PDB entry 9G8R | electron microscopy, 3.40 A resolution | chains B and C of the 5 polymer chains in the assembly

== Chain B ==
Molecule: Superkiller complex protein 3
From: Homo sapiens
UniProt: Q6PGP7 (SKI3_HUMAN); numbering as in UniProt (aligned over 1-1564)
Chain sequence (1568 residues; each row starts with the number of its first residue; numbers below 1 keep their minus sign (Gly-3 is residue -3)):
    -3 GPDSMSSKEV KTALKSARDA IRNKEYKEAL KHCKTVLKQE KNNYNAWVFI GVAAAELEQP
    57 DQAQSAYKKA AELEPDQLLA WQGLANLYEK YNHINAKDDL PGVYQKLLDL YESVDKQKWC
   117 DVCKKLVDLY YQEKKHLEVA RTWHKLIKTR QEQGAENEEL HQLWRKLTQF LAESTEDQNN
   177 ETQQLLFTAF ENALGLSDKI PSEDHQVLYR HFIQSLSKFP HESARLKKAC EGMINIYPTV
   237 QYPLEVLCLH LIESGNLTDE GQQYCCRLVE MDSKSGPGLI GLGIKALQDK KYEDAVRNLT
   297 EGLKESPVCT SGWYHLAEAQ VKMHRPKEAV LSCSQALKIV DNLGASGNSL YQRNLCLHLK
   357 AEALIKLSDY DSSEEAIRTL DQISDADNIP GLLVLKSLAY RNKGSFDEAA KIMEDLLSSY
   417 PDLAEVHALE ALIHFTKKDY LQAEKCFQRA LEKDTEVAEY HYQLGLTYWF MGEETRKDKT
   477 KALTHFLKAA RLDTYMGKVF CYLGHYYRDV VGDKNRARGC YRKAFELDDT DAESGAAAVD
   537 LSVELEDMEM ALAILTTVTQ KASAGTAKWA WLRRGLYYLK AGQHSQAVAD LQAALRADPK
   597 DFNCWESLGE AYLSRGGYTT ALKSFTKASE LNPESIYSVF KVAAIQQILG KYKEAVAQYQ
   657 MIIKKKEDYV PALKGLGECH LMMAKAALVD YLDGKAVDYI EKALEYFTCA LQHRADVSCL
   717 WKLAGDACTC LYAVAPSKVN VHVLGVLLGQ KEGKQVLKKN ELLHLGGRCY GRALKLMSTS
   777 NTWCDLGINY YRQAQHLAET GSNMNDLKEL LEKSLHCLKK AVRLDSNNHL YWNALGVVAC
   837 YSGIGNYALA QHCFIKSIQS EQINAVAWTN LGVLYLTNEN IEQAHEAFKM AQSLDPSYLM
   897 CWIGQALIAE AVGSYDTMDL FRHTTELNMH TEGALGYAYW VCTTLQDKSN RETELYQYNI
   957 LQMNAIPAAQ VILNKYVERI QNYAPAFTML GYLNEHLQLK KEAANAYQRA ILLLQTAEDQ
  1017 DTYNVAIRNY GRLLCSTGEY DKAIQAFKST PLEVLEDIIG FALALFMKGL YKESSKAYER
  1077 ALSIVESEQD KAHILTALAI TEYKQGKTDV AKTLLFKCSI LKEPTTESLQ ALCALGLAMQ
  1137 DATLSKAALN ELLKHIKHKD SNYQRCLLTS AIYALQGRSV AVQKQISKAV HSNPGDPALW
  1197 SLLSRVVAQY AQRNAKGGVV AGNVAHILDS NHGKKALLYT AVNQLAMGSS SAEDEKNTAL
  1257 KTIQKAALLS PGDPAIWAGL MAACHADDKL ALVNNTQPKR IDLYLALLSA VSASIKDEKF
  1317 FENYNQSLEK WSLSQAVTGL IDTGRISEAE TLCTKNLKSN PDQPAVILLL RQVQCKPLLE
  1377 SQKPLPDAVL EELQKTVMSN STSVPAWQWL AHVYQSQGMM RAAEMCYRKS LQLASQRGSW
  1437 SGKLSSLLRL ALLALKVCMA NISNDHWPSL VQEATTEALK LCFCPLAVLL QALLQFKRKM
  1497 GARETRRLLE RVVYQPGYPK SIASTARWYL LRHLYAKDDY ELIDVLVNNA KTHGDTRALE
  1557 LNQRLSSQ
Unresolved in the structure: -3 to 451
Differences from the reference sequence: expression tag (-3 to 0)
Curated features (UniProtKB/Swiss-Prot):
  - modified residue: Ser2 (N-acetylserine)
  - natural variant: Gly251 (G251R: In THES1), Asn860 to Glu878 (deletion: Found in a THES1 patient), Ala1077 (A1077D: Found in a THES1 patient), Pro1270 (P1270A: Found in a THES1 patient), Asp1283 (D1283N: In THES1), Leu1485 (L1485R: Found in a THES1 patient), Leu1505 (L1505S: In THES1)

== Chain C ==
Molecule: WD repeat-containing protein 61
From: Homo sapiens
UniProt: Q9GZS3 (WDR61_HUMAN); residue numbers follow UniProt; this construct covers 1-305
Chain sequence (305 residues; row label = number of the first residue in the row):
     1 MTNQYGILFK QEQAHDDAIW SVAWGTNKKE NSETVVTGSL DDLVKVWKWR DERLDLQWSL
    61 EGHQLGVVSV DISHTLPIAA SSSLDAHIRL WDLENGKQIK SIDAGPVDAW TLAFSPDSQY
   121 LATGTHVGKV NIFGVESGKK EYSLDTRGKF ILSIAYSPDG KYLASGAIDG IINIFDIATG
   181 KLLHTLEGHA MPIRSLTFSP DSQLLVTASD DGYIKIYDVQ HANLAGTLSG HASWVLNVAF
   241 CPDDTHFVSS SSDKSVKVWD VGTRTCVHTF FDHQDQVWGV KYNGNGSKIV SVGDDQEIHI
   301 YDCPI
Curated features (UniProtKB/Swiss-Prot):
  - modified residue: Met1 (N-acetylmethionine), Thr2 (N-acetylthreonine)

== Chain B / chain C interface ==
Contacting residue pairs (31; chain B residue first):
  Leu688(B) - Asp218(C)
  Leu688(B) - Asn223(C)
  Lys691(B) - Gln203(C)
  Asn960(B) - Ser229(C)  hydrogen bond
  Pro963(B) - Tyr213(C)
  Val967(B) - Leu224(C)  hydrophobic
  Lys971(B) - Ala225(C)
  Glu974(B) - Asn223(C)
  Gln994(B) - Ala190(C)
  Leu995(B) - Glu187(C)
  Leu995(B) - Gly188(C)
  Glu998(B) - Glu187(C)
  Ser1226(B) - Trp234(C)
  Asn1227(B) - Trp234(C)
  Lys1252(B) - Asp17(C)
  Lys1252(B) - Gln296(C)
  Lys1257(B) - Asp17(C)  salt bridge
  Gln1260(B) - Trp20(C)
  Gln1260(B) - Leu40(C)
  Gln1260(B) - Gly66(C)
  Gln1260(B) - Leu84(C)
  Leu1264(B) - Trp20(C)
  Leu1264(B) - Trp278(C)  hydrophobic
  Leu1265(B) - Arg194(C)  hydrogen bond (backbone-side chain)
  Pro1267(B) - Trp110(C)  hydrophobic
  Pro1267(B) - Phe150(C)
  Lys1295(B) - Gln64(C)
  Arg1296(B) - Gln64(C)
  Leu1299(B) - Leu65(C)  hydrophobic
  Ser1310(B) - His126(C)  hydrogen bond
  Asp1313(B) - Lys149(C)  salt bridge
Also at the interface, not in a pair above, chain B (35 interface residues in all): Lys649, Gly690, Asp694, Tyr695, Asn970, Lys997, Lys1261, Ala1263, Trp1273, Ala1302, Ser1305, Ala1309
Also at the interface, not in a pair above, chain C (36 interface residues in all): Asp16, His63, Pro106, Val107, His189, Gln220, His221, Gly226, Thr227, Ser233, Ser252

== Overview ==
35 residues of chain B face 36 of chain C across their interface, with 3 hydrogen bonds and 2 salt bridges.
Polar pairs include Lys1257(B)-Asp17(C), Asp1313(B)-Lys149(C) and Asn960(B)-Ser229(C).
Chain B is Superkiller complex protein 3 and chain C is WD repeat-containing protein 61, both from Homo
sapiens; the structure, human SKI7-SKI238 complex in the open state, was determined by electron microscopy,
deposited together with 9G8N, 9G8P and 9G8Q.
